4NNN - chains M and b of the 28 polymer chains in the assembly; structure by X-ray diffraction, 2.50 A resolution.

Chain M:
Protein: Proteasome subunit beta type-7
Source organism: Saccharomyces cerevisiae S288c
Notes: EC 3.4.25.1
UniProtKB: P30657 (PSB7_YEAST); residues -12 to 233 here correspond to UniProt positions 21-266 (UniProt number = residue number + 33)
Sequence (246 residues; row label = number of the first residue in the row; numbers below 1 keep their minus sign (Thr-12 is residue -12)):
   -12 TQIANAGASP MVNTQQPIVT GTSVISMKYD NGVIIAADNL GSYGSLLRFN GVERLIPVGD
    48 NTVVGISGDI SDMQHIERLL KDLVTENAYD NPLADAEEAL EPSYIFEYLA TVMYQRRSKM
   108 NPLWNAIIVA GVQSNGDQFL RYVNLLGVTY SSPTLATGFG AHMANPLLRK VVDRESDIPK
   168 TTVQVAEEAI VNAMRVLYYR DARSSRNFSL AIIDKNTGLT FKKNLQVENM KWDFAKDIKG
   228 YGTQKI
Not modelled in the structure: -12 to 0

Chain b:
Protein: Proteasome subunit beta type-1
Source organism: Saccharomyces cerevisiae S288c
Notes: EC 3.4.25.1
UniProtKB: P38624 (PSB1_YEAST); residues 1-196 here correspond to UniProt positions 20-215 (UniProt number = residue number + 19)
Sequence (196 residues; row label = number of the first residue in the row):
     1 TSIMAVTFKD GVILGADSRT TTGAYIANRV TDKLTRVHDK IWCCRSGSAA DTQAIADIVQ
    61 YHLELYTSQY GTPSTETAAS VFKELCYENK DNLTAGIIVA GYDDKNKGEV YTIPLGGSVH
   121 KLPYAIAGSG STFIYGYCDK NFRENMSKEE TVDFIKHSLS QAIKWDGSSG GVIRMVVLTA
   181 AGVERLIFYP DEYEQL
Covalently attached groups: compound ALD linked to Thr1
Ligand contacts: ALD (N-[(benzyloxy)carbonyl]-L-leucyl-N-[(2S)-1-hydroxy-4-methylpentan-2-yl]-L-leucinamide): Arg19, Thr20, Thr21, Thr22, Ala27, Thr31, Lys33, Arg45, Ser46, Gly47, Ser48, Ala49, Asp51, Thr52, Thr94
UniProt features mapped onto this chain:
  - active site: Thr1 (Nucleophile)

Interface between chain M and chain b:
Pairs across the interface - 62 pairs, chain M then chain b:
  Ser32(M) with Trp165(b); Asp166(b); Gly167(b), hydrogen bond (backbone-backbone)
  Leu33(M) with Phe133(b), hydrophobic; Trp165(b)
  Leu34(M) with Lys164(b); Trp165(b), hydrogen bond (backbone-backbone); Asp166(b); Gly167(b)
  Arg35(M) with Trp165(b)
  Phe146(M) with Ala24(b); Tyr25(b)
  Tyr185(M) with Glu194(b), hydrogen bond
  Tyr186(M) with Ile26(b); Arg29(b)
  Arg187(M) with Ala24(b); Tyr25(b); Ile26(b), hydrogen bond (backbone-backbone); Ala27(b), hydrogen bond (side chain-backbone); Asn28(b); Arg29(b)
  Asp188(M) with Ala24(b); Ile26(b)
  Ala189(M) with Arg19(b); Ala24(b), hydrogen bond (backbone-backbone); Ile26(b); Gly167(b)
  Arg190(M) with Ala24(b); Gly167(b)
  Arg193(M) with Asp191(b), salt bridge; Glu194(b), salt bridge
  Lys218(M) with Arg29(b), hydrogen bond (backbone-side chain)
  Trp219(M) with Arg29(b); Gly171(b); Val172(b), hydrophobic; Tyr189(b); Pro190(b)
  Asp220(M) with Tyr189(b)
  Phe221(M) with Arg29(b); Val30(b), hydrophobic
  Ala222(M) with Val30(b), hydrophobic; Arg174(b), hydrogen bond (backbone-side chain); Ile187(b), hydrophobic
  Lys223(M) with Ile187(b); Tyr189(b)
  Ile225(M) with Val30(b), hydrophobic; Arg174(b), hydrogen bond (backbone-side chain)
  Lys226(M) with Asp32(b)
  Gly227(M) with Asp32(b), hydrogen bond (backbone-side chain)
  Tyr228(M) with Thr35(b); Arg45(b); Gln53(b), hydrogen bond (side chain-backbone); Ala56(b); Asp57(b), hydrogen bond
  Gln231(M) with Leu34(b); Thr35(b); Arg36(b), hydrogen bond (side chain-backbone); Trp42(b); Arg185(b)
  Ile233(M) with Trp42(b); Val183(b), hydrophobic; Arg185(b), hydrogen bond (backbone-side chain)
Interface residues without a listed pair, chain M (26 interface residues in all): Met150, Met217
Interface residues without a listed pair, chain b (36 interface residues in all): Thr21, Gly23, Ile163, Ser168

In short:
26 residues of chain M face 36 of chain b across their interface, with 14 hydrogen bonds and 2 salt bridges.
Polar contacts include Arg193(M)-Asp191(b), Arg193(M)-Glu194(b) and Tyr185(M)-Glu194(b). Covalently linked
compound ALD: at Thr1(b). From UniProt: active-site residue Thr1(b) on chain b.
Here chain M is Proteasome subunit beta type-7 and chain b is Proteasome subunit beta type-1, both from
Saccharomyces cerevisiae S288c. Entry 4NNN (yCP in complex with MG132) was determined by X-ray diffraction,
deposited together with 4NNW, 4NO1, 4NO6, 4NO8 and 4NO9.
